Entry 5U5Q (X-ray diffraction, 3.80 A resolution); this record covers chains C and K of the 12 polymer chains in the assembly.

== Chain C ==
Molecule: DNA-directed RNA polymerase II subunit RPB3
Organism: Saccharomyces cerevisiae (strain ATCC 204508 / S288c)
Reference sequence: P16370 (RPB3_YEAST); residues 1-318 here = UniProt positions 1-318
Chain sequence (318 residues; each row starts with the number of its first residue):
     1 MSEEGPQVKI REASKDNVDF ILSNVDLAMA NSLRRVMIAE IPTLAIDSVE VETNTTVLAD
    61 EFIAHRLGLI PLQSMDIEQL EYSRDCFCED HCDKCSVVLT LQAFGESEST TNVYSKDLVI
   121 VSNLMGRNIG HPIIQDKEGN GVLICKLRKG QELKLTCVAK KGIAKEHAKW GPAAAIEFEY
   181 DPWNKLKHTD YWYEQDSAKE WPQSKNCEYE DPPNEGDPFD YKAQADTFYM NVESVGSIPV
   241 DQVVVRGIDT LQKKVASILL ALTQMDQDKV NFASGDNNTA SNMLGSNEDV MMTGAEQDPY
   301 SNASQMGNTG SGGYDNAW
Unresolved in the structure: 1-2, 269-318
UniProt features mapped onto this chain:
  - binding site (Zn(2+)): C86, C88, C92, C95
  - modified residue: S2 (N-acetylserine)
  - natural variant: A30 (A30D: In mutant RPB3-1)
  - mutagenesis: K9 (K9E: Transcript termination readthrough)
Metal / ion sites: Zn2+: C86, C88, C92, C95

== Chain K ==
Molecule: DNA-directed RNA polymerase II subunit RPB11
Organism: Saccharomyces cerevisiae (strain ATCC 204508 / S288c)
Reference sequence: P38902 (RPB11_YEAST); residues 1-120 here = UniProt positions 1-120
Chain sequence (120 residues; numbered 1 to 120; the number before each row is that of its first residue):
     1 MNAPDRFELF LLGEGESKLK IDPDTKAPNA VVITFEKEDH TLGNLIRAEL LNDRKVLFAA
    61 YKVEHPFFAR FKLRIQTTEG YDPKDALKNA CNSIINKLGA LKTNFETEWN LQTLAADDAF
Unresolved in the structure: 116-120
UniProt features mapped onto this chain:
  - mutagenesis: E108 (E108G/V: Transcript termination readthrough; E108K: Transcript termination readthrough. Lethal), L111 (L111P: Transcript termination readthrough), L114 (L114P: Transcript termination readthrough)

== How chain C and chain K interact ==
Residue-residue contacts (65):
  E3(C) with N104(K), hydrogen bond (backbone-side chain)
  P6(C) with K97(K); L101(K); N104(K)
  V8(C) with L101(K), hydrophobic; E108(K)
  K9(C) with E108(K)
  I10(C) with F105(K), hydrophobic; E108(K); W109(K)
  A13(C) with L114(K)
  D26(C) with E49(K); K97(K), salt bridge
  A28(C) with N44(K); A48(K), hydrophobic
  M29(C) with L45(K), hydrophobic; I94(K), hydrophobic; K97(K)
  S32(C) with T41(K), hydrogen bond (side chain-backbone); L45(K)
  R35(C) with D39(K), salt bridge; H40(K); T41(K), hydrogen bond
  V36(C) with T41(K)
  E40(C) with T41(K)
  R84(C) with F10(K); L11(K)
  I163(C) with F10(K), hydrophobic
  A164(C) with R6(K)
  K165(C) with R6(K), hydrogen bond (backbone-side chain); L9(K), hydrogen bond (side chain-backbone)
  E166(C) with R6(K), hydrogen bond (backbone-side chain); F7(K); F10(K)
  H167(C) with R6(K)
  A168(C) with R6(K)
  D241(C) with F105(K); W109(K)
  V244(C) with F105(K), hydrophobic
  V245(C) with F105(K), hydrophobic
  I248(C) with L98(K); L101(K), hydrophobic; K102(K)
  D249(C) with K102(K), salt bridge
  L251(C) with L98(K), hydrophobic
  Q252(C) with I95(K), hydrogen bond (side chain-backbone); L98(K); G99(K); K102(K)
  K254(C) with E38(K), salt bridge; L42(K)
  V255(C) with C91(K); I95(K), hydrophobic
  A256(C) with I95(K), hydrophobic
  I258(C) with L19(K); L42(K), hydrophobic
  L259(C) with K88(K); N92(K)
  L262(C) with L19(K); K84(K); L87(K), hydrophobic; K88(K)
  M265(C) with L19(K), hydrophobic; I21(K), hydrophobic
  D266(C) with K84(K), salt bridge
Other interface residues (no listed pair), chain C (41 interface residues in all): E4, Q7, V18, N31, L33, A261
Other interface residues (no listed pair), chain K (39 interface residues in all): K18, F35, N96, A100, E106, Q112

== Summary ==
The interface between chain C and chain K involves 41 residues on one side and 39 on the other, with 7
hydrogen bonds and 5 salt bridges. Polar pairs include D26(C)-K97(K), R35(C)-D39(K) and D249(C)-K102(K).
Here chain C is DNA-directed RNA polymerase II subunit RPB3 and chain K is DNA-directed RNA polymerase II
subunit RPB11, both from Saccharomyces cerevisiae (strain ATCC 204508 / S288c). Entry 5U5Q (12 Subunit RNA
Polymerase II at Room Temperature collected using SFX) was determined by X-ray diffraction (same publication
as 5MND and 5TRX).
